1FZF - chains A and B of the 10 polymer chains in the assembly; structure by X-ray diffraction, 2.70 A resolution.

[Chain A]
Protein: Fibrinogen
Organism: Homo sapiens
Notes: fragment: fragment double-d
UniProtKB: P02671 (FIBA_HUMAN); residues 111-197 here correspond to UniProt positions 130-216 (UniProt number = residue number + 19)
Sequence (87 residues; numbered 111 to 197; the number before each row is that of its first residue):
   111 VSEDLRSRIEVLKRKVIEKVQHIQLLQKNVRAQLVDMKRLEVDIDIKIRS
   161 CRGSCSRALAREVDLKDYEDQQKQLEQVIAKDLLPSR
Not modelled in the structure: 111-125, 193-197

[Chain B]
Protein: Fibrinogen
Organism: Homo sapiens
Notes: fragment: fragment double-d
UniProtKB: P02675 (FIBB_HUMAN); residues 134-461 here correspond to UniProt positions 164-491 (UniProt number = residue number + 30)
Sequence (328 residues; row label = number of the first residue in the row):
   134 DNENVVNEYSSELEKHQLYIDETVNSNIPTNLRVLRSILENLRSKIQKLE
   184 SDVSAQMEYCRTPCTVSCNIPVVSGKECEEIIRKGGETSEMYLIQPDSSV
   234 KPYRVYCDMNTENGGWTVIQNRQDGSVDFGRKWDPYKQGFGNVATNTDGK
   284 NYCGLPGEYWLGNDKISQLTRMGPTELLIEMEDWKGDKVKAHYGGFTVQN
   334 EANKYQISVNKYRGTAGNALMDGASQLMGENRTMTIHNGMFFSTYDRDND
   384 GWLTSDPRKQCSKEDGGGWWYNRCHAANPNGRYYWGGQYTWDMAKHGTDD
   434 GVVWMNWKGSWYSMRKMSMKIRPFFPQQ
Not modelled in the structure: 134-156, 460-461
Cystine bridges: Cys201-Cys286, Cys211-Cys240, Cys394-Cys407
Metal / ion sites: Ca2+: Asp381, Asp383, Trp385
Curated features (UniProtKB/Swiss-Prot):
  - glycosylation: Asn364 (N-linked (GlcNAc...) asparagine)

[Chain A / chain B interface]
Cross-chain cystine bridges: Cys165(A)-Cys193(B)
Residue-residue contacts (58):
  Leu136(A) - Leu168(B)  hydrophobic
  Gln143(A) - Leu175(B)
  Met147(A) - Ile179(B)  hydrophobic
  Met147(A) - Leu182(B)  hydrophobic
  Lys148(A) - Asp425(B)  salt bridge
  Arg149(A) - Trp424(B)  hydrogen bond (side chain-backbone)
  Arg149(A) - Asp425(B)
  Arg149(A) - Met426(B)
  Arg149(A) - Ala427(B)  hydrogen bond (side chain-backbone)
  Arg149(A) - Gly430(B)
  Val152(A) - Tyr417(B)  hydrophobic
  Val152(A) - Met426(B)
  Asp153(A) - Arg415(B)  salt bridge
  Asp153(A) - Lys428(B)
  Ile154(A) - Leu182(B)  hydrophobic
  Ile156(A) - Arg415(B)
  Lys157(A) - Arg415(B)
  Lys157(A) - Lys428(B)
  Arg159(A) - Asp257(B)
  Arg159(A) - Gly258(B)
  Arg159(A) - Ser259(B)
  Arg159(A) - Tyr416(B)
  Arg159(A) - Trp418(B)
  Ser160(A) - Gly258(B)  hydrogen bond (backbone-backbone)
  Ser160(A) - Ser259(B)
  Ser160(A) - Asp261(B)
  Cys161(A) - Gln189(B)
  Gly163(A) - Cys197(B)
  Gly163(A) - Ser259(B)  hydrogen bond (backbone-backbone)
  Gly163(A) - Asn275(B)  hydrogen bond (backbone-side chain)
  Ser164(A) - Pro196(B)
  Ser164(A) - Cys197(B)  hydrogen bond (backbone-backbone)
  Cys165(A) - Gln189(B)
  Cys165(A) - Tyr192(B)
  Cys165(A) - Cys193(B)  disulfide
  Cys165(A) - Thr195(B)
  Cys165(A) - Pro196(B)
  Cys165(A) - Cys197(B)
  Ser166(A) - Tyr192(B)  hydrogen bond (side chain-backbone)
  Ser166(A) - Thr195(B)  hydrogen bond (backbone-backbone)
  Ser166(A) - Pro196(B)
  Ser166(A) - Cys197(B)
  Arg167(A) - Gln189(B)
  Arg167(A) - Tyr192(B)  hydrogen bond
  Ala168(A) - Gln189(B)
  Leu169(A) - Asp185(B)
  Leu169(A) - Gln189(B)
  Leu169(A) - Tyr192(B)
  Arg171(A) - Asp185(B)  salt bridge
  Asp177(A) - Asn174(B)
  Asp177(A) - Lys178(B)  salt bridge
  Tyr178(A) - Lys178(B)
  Gln181(A) - Ile171(B)
  Gln181(A) - Asn174(B)
  Gln184(A) - Val167(B)  hydrogen bond (side chain-backbone)
  Gln184(A) - Ile171(B)
  Val188(A) - Leu165(B)  hydrophobic
  Val188(A) - Val167(B)  hydrophobic
Interface residues without a listed pair, chain A (36 interface residues in all): Ile133, Val140, Leu144, Val145, Glu151, Ile158, Arg162, Glu172, Asp174, Leu175
Interface residues without a listed pair, chain B (37 interface residues in all): Ser170, Leu172, Val186, Ala188, Val260, Thr423

[In short]
Chain A and chain B form an interface of 36 and 37 residues respectively, with 1 disulfide bond, 10 hydrogen
bonds and 4 salt bridges. Polar contacts include Lys148(A)-Asp425(B), Asp153(A)-Arg415(B) and
Arg171(A)-Asp185(B). Asp381(B), Asp383(B) and Trp385(B) coordinate Ca2+.
Here chain A is Fibrinogen and chain B is Fibrinogen, both from Homo sapiens. Entry 1FZF (Crystal structure of
fragment double-D from human fibrin with the peptide ligand gly-his-arg-pro-amide) was determined by X-ray
diffraction together with 1FZE and 1FZG from the same study.
